PDB entry 8ZBQ | electron microscopy, 3.03 A resolution | chains D and F

Chain D:
Protein: Angiotensin-converting enzyme 2
Organism: Homo sapiens
Notes: EC 3.4.17.23, 3.4.17.-
UniProt: Q9BYF1 (ACE2_HUMAN); residues 19-615 here = UniProt positions 19-615
Amino-acid sequence (597 residues; row label = number of the first residue in the row):
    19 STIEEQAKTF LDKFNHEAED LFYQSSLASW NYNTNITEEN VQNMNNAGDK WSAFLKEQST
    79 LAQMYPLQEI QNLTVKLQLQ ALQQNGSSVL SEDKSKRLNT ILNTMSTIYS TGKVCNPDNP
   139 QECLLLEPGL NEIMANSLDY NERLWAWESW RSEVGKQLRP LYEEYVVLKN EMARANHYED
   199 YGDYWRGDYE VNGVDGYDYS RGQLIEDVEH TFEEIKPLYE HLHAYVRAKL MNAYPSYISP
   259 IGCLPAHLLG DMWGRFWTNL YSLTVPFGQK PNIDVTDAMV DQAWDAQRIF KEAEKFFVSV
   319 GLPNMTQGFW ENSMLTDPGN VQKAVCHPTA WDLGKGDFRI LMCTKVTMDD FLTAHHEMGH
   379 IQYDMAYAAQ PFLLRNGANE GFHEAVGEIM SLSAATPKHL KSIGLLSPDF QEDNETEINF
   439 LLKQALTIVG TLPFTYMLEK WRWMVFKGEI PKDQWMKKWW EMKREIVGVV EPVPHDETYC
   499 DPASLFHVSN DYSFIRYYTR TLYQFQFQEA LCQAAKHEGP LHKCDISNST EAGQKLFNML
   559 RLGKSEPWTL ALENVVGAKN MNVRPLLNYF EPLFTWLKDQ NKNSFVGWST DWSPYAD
Cystine bridges: Cys-133/Cys-141, Cys-344/Cys-361, Cys-530/Cys-542
UniProt features mapped onto this chain:
  - region (Interaction with SARS-CoV spike glycoprotein): Asp-30 to Tyr-41, Met-82 to Pro-84, Lys-353 to Arg-357
  - active site: Glu-375 (Proton acceptor), His-505 (Proton donor)
  - binding site (chloride): Arg-169, Trp-477, Lys-481
  - binding site (substrate): Arg-273, His-345, Pro-346, Tyr-515
  - binding site (Zn(2+)): His-374, His-378, Glu-402
  - glycosylation (N-linked (GlcNAc...) asparagine): Asn-53, Asn-90, Asn-103, Asn-322, Asn-432, Asn-546
  - mutagenesis: Ser-19 (S19P: Increases slightly the interaction with RBD domain of SARS-CoV-2 spike protein), Gln-24 to Lys-26 (Slightly inhibits interaction with SARS-CoV spike glycoprotein), Gln-24 (Q24T: Increases slightly the interaction with RBD domain of SARS-CoV-2 spike protein), Ala-25 (A25V: Increases slightly the interaction with RBD domain of SARS-CoV-2 spike protein), Thr-27 (T27Y: Increases slightly the interaction with RBD domain of SARS-CoV-2 spike protein. In sACE2.v2.2; increases interaction with RBD domain of SARS-CoV-2 spike protein ...), Leu-29 (L29F: Increases slightly the interaction with RBD domain of SARS-CoV-2 spike protein), Lys-31 (K31D: Abolishes interaction with SARS-CoV spike glycoprotein; K31Y: Increases slightly the interaction with RBD domain of SARS-CoV-2 spike protein), Asn-33 (N33D: Increases slightly the interaction with RBD domain of SARS-CoV-2 spike protein), His-34 (H34A: Increases slightly the interaction with RBD domain of SARS-CoV-2 spike protein), Glu-37 (E37A: No effect on interaction with SARS-CoV spike glycoprotein), Asp-38 (D38A: No effect on interaction with SARS-CoV spike glycoprotein), Leu-39 (L39R: Increases slightly the interaction with RBD domain of SARS-CoV-2 spike protein), 48 further mutagenesis entries in UniProt

Chain F:
Protein: Spike protein S2'
Organism: Severe acute respiratory syndrome coronavirus 2
UniProt: P0DTC2 (SPIKE_SARS2); numbering as in UniProt; present here: 336-482, 484-518
Amino-acid sequence (182 residues; row label = number of the first residue in the row; note: 1 number in that range is skipped by the numbering (no residue carries it; nothing is unmodelled there)):
   336 CPFHEVFNAT RFASVYAWNR TRISNCVADY SVLYNFAPFF AFKCYGVSPT KLNDLCFTNV
   396 YADSFVIKGN EVSQIAPGQT GNIADYNYKL PDDFTGCVIA WNSNKLDSKH SGNYDYWYRS
   456 FRKSKLKPFE RDISTEIYQA GNKPCKG
   484 KGPNCYFPLQ SYGFRPTYGV GHQPYRVVVL SFELL
Construct notes: variant His-339 (Gly in P0DTC2), Phe-371 (Ser in P0DTC2), Pro-373 (Ser in P0DTC2), Phe-375 (Ser in P0DTC2), Ala-376 (Thr in P0DTC2), Asn-405 (Asp in P0DTC2), Ser-408 (Arg in P0DTC2), Asn-417 (Lys in P0DTC2), Lys-440 (Asn in P0DTC2), Ser-446 (Gly in P0DTC2), Lys-460 (Asn in P0DTC2), Asn-477 (Ser in P0DTC2), Lys-478 (Thr in P0DTC2), Lys-484 (Glu in P0DTC2), Pro-486 (Phe in P0DTC2), Arg-498 (Gln in P0DTC2), Tyr-501 (Asn in P0DTC2), His-505 (Tyr in P0DTC2); conflict Thr-356 (Lys in P0DTC2), Lys-403 (Arg in P0DTC2), His-445 (Val in P0DTC2), Asp-450 (Asn in P0DTC2), Trp-452 (Leu in P0DTC2), Ser-455 (Leu in P0DTC2), Lys-481 (Asn in P0DTC2)
Cystine bridges: Cys-336/Cys-361, Cys-379/Cys-432, Cys-480/Cys-488
UniProt features mapped onto this chain:
  - region: Asn-448, Tyr-449, Tyr-451, Tyr-453, Arg-454, Phe-456 (Immunodominant HLA epitope recognized by the CD8+)
  - glycosylation: Asn-343 (N-linked (GlcNAc...) (complex) asparagine)
  - natural variant: His-339 (G339H: In strain: Omicron/BA.2.75, Omicron/XBB.1.5 and 1 more; this construct carries the variant), Arg-346 (R346K: In strain: Mu/B.1.621; R346T: In strain: Omicron/BQ.1.1, Omicron/XBB.1.5 and 1 more), Leu-368 (L368I: In strain: Omicron/XBB.1.5, Omicron/EG.5.1), Phe-371 (S371F: In strain: Omicron/BA.2, Omicron/BA.2.12.1 and 6 more; this construct carries the variant), Pro-373 (S373P: In strain: Omicron/BA.1, Omicron/BA.2 and 7 more; this construct carries the variant), Phe-375 (S375F: In strain: Omicron/BA.1, Omicron/BA.2 and 7 more; this construct carries the variant), Ala-376 (T376A: In strain: Omicron/BA.2, Omicron/BA.2.12.1 and 5 more; this construct carries the variant), Asn-405 (D405N: In strain: Omicron/BA.2, Omicron/BA.2.12.1 and 6 more; this construct carries the variant), Ser-408 (R408S: In strain: Omicron/BA.2, Omicron/BA.2.12.1 and 6 more; this construct carries the variant), Asn-417 (K417N: In strain: Beta/B.1.351, Omicron/BA.1 and 8 more; this construct carries the variant), Lys-440 (N440K: In strain: Omicron/BA.1, Omicron/BA.2 and 7 more; this construct carries the variant), Lys-444 (K444T: In strain: Omicron/BQ.1.1), 14 further natural variant entries in UniProt
  - mutagenesis: Asn-343 (N343Q: Reduced viral infectivity), Tyr-453 (Y453F: Decreased HLA binding to NF9 epitope. Increased binding affinity to human ACE2), Ala-475 (A475V: Increased resistance to neutralizing antibodies), Phe-490 (F490L: Increased resistance to neutralizing antibodies and human covalescent sera neutralization), Gln-493 (Q493N: Reduced host ACE2-binding affinity in vitro; Q493Y: Reduced host ACE2-binding affinity in vitro)

How chain D and chain F interact:
Contacting residue pairs (36):
  Ser-19(D) with Asn-477(F), hydrogen bond
  Thr-20(D) with Gly-476(F); Asn-477(F), hydrogen bond (backbone-side chain)
  Gln-24(D) with Ala-475(F); Gly-476(F); Asn-487(F), hydrogen bond
  Thr-27(D) with Phe-456(F); Ala-475(F)
  Phe-28(D) with Tyr-489(F)
  Asp-30(D) with Phe-456(F)
  Lys-31(D) with Phe-456(F); Tyr-489(F); Gln-493(F)
  His-34(D) with Tyr-453(F); Gln-493(F); Ser-494(F), hydrogen bond (side chain-backbone)
  Glu-35(D) with Gln-493(F)
  Asp-38(D) with Tyr-449(F), hydrogen bond; Arg-498(F), salt bridge; Tyr-501(F)
  Tyr-41(D) with Arg-498(F); Thr-500(F), hydrogen bond (side chain-backbone); Tyr-501(F), hydrophobic
  Gln-42(D) with Tyr-449(F), hydrogen bond; Arg-498(F)
  Leu-79(D) with Gly-485(F)
  Met-82(D) with Asn-487(F)
  Tyr-83(D) with Asn-487(F), hydrogen bond
  Asn-330(D) with Thr-500(F)
  Lys-353(D) with Tyr-501(F); Gly-502(F), hydrogen bond (backbone-backbone); His-505(F)
  Gly-354(D) with Gly-502(F); His-505(F), hydrogen bond (backbone-side chain)
  Asp-355(D) with Thr-500(F)
  Arg-357(D) with Thr-500(F)
Other interface residues (no listed pair), chain F (19 interface residues in all): Lys-403, Tyr-495, Gly-496
From the paper, about this interface:
  - interface residues, chain F: Tyr-449(F), Asn-477(F), Asn-487(F), Ser-494(F), Arg-498(F), Thr-500(F), Gly-502(F)

Overview:
20 residues of chain D and 19 residues of chain F are in contact; the contacts include 10 hydrogen bonds and 1
salt bridge. Polar contacts include Asp-38(D)/Arg-498(F), Ser-19(D)/Asn-477(F) and Thr-20(D)/Asn-477(F). From
the paper: interface residues Tyr-449(F), Asn-477(F) and Asn-487(F) among others.
Chain D is Angiotensin-converting enzyme 2 (Homo sapiens) and chain F is Spike protein S2' (Severe acute
respiratory syndrome coronavirus 2); the structure, Local map of Omicron Subvariant JN.1 RBD with ACE2, was
determined by electron microscopy together with 8WYH from the same study.
